7WM4 - chains D and A of the 6 polymer chains in the assembly; structure by electron microscopy, 3.20 A resolution.

Chain D:
Protein: Toll-like receptor 3
Organism: Mus musculus
UniProt: Q99MB1 (TLR3_MOUSE); residue numbers follow UniProt; this construct covers 26-705
Sequence (680 residues; row label = number of the first residue in the row):
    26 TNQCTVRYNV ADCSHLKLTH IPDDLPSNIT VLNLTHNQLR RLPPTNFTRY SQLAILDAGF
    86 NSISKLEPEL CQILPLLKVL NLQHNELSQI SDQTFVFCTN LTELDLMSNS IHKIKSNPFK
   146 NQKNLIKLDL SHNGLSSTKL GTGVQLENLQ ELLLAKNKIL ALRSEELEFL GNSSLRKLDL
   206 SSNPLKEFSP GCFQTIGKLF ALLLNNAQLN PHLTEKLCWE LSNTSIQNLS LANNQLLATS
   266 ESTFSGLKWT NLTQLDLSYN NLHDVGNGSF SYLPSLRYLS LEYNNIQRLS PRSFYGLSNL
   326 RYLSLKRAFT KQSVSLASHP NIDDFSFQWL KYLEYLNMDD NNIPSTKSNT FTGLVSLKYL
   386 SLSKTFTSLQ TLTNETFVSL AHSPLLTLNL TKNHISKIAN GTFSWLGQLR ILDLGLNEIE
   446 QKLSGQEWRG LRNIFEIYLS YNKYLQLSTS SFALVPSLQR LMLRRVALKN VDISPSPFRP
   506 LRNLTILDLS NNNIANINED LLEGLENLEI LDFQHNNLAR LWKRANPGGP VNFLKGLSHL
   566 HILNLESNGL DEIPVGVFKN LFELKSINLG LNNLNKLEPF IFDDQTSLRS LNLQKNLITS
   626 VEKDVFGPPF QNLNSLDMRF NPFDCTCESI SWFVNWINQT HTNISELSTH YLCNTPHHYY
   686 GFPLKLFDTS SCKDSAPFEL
Disordered / not traced: 26-27, 548-550, 699-705
Disulfides: Cys-29/Cys-38, Cys-96/Cys-123, Cys-650/Cys-678, Cys-652/Cys-697
Covalent attachments: N-acetylglucosamine (NAG) linked to Asn-71, Asn-197, Asn-248, Asn-253, Asn-276, Asn-292, Asn-399, Asn-414, Asn-425, Asn-508
Reported in the primary citation:
  - mutagenesis - N542A: decreased signaling

Chain A:
Molecule: 81-nt RNA strand
Sequence (81 nucleotides; each row starts with the number of its first residue):
     5 AAAAAAAAAA AAAAAAAAAA AAAAAAAAAA AAAAAAAAAA AUUUUUUUUU UUUUUUUUUU
    65 UUUUUUUUUU UUUUUUUUUU U

Chain D / chain A interface:
Residue-residue contacts - 17 pairs, chain D then chain A:
  Arg-65(D) with U82(A), salt bridge to the phosphate; U83(A), salt bridge to the phosphate
  Arg-66(D) with U83(A), salt bridge to the phosphate
  Ser-87(D) with U82(A), sugar contact
  Ser-89(D) with U83(A), sugar contact
  Glu-111(D) with U82(A), base contact; U83(A), base contact
  Ser-113(D) with U85(A), phosphate contact
  Arg-490(D) with U62(A), salt bridge to the phosphate
  Asn-518(D) with U60(A), sugar contact; U61(A), sugar contact
  His-540(D) with U61(A), phosphate contact
  Asn-542(D) with U59(A), hydrogen bond to the base; U60(A), hydrogen bond to the sugar
  Ala-544(D) with U59(A), sugar contact
  Gly-574(D) with U59(A), phosphate contact; U60(A), phosphate contact
Also at the interface, not in a pair above, chain D (17 interface residues in all): Asn-516, Ser-572, Asn-573, Leu-596, Asn-598
Also at the interface, not in a pair above, chain A (8 interface residues in all): U84

Overview:
The interface between chain D and chain A involves 17 residues on one side and 8 on the other; the contacts
include 2 hydrogen bonds and 4 salt bridges. Polar contacts include Asn-542(D)/U59(A), Asn-542(D)/U60(A) and
Arg-65(D)/U82(A). The paper reports that N542A of chain D reduces signaling.
Here chain D is Toll-like receptor 3 (Mus musculus) and chain A is an 81-nt RNA strand. Entry 7WM4 (Cryo-EM
structure of tetrameric TLR3 in complex with dsRNA (90 bp)) was determined by electron microscopy.
